7NJW - chains L and a of the 12 polymer chains in the assembly; structure by electron microscopy, 3.67 A resolution.

[Chain L]
Name: ATP synthase subunit c
From: Mycolicibacterium smegmatis (strain ATCC 700084 / mc(2)155)
UniProt: A0R205 (A0R205_MYCS2); residues 1-86 here = UniProt positions 1-86
Chain sequence (86 residues; each row starts with the number of its first residue):
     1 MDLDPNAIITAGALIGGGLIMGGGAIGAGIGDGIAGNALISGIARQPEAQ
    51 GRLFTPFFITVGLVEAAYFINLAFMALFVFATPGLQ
Unresolved in the structure: 1-2
From the paper describing this entry:
  - catalytic residues: E65 (proposed by the authors, not directly observed)

[Chain a]
Name: ATP synthase subunit a
From: Mycolicibacterium smegmatis (strain ATCC 700084 / mc(2)155)
UniProt: A0R206 (A0R206_MYCS2); numbering as in UniProt (aligned over 1-252)
Chain sequence (252 residues; numbered 1 to 252; the number before each row is that of its first residue):
     1 MLAAEEGGAAIHVGHHTLVFELFGMTFNGDTILATAVTAVIVIALAFYLR
    51 AKVTSTGVPSGVQLFWEALTIQMRQQIEGSIGMKIAPFVLPLSVTIFVFI
   101 LISNWLAVLPLQYGGADGAAAELYKAPASDINFVLALALFVFVCYHAAGI
   151 WRRGIVGHPIKVVKGHVAFLAPINIVEELAKPISLALRLFGNIFAGGILV
   201 ALIAMFPWYIQWFPNAVWKTFDLFVGLIQAFIFSLLTILYFSQSMELDHE
   251 DH
Unresolved in the structure: 1-9, 248-252
From the paper describing this entry:
  - catalytic residues: H12, H15, H16, D30, N104, Q112, D117, E122, K125, H146, R153, K161, H166, N174, E177, E178, K181, S184, K219, D222, Q229, Y240 (proposed by the authors, not directly observed)

[How chain L and chain a interact]
Residue-residue contacts - 21 pairs, chain L then chain a:
  T55(L) - Q76(a)  hydrogen bond
  T55(L) - L235(a)
  F58(L) - F231(a)  hydrophobic
  F58(L) - I232(a)
  I59(L) - I232(a)
  I59(L) - L235(a)  hydrophobic
  G62(L) - R188(a)  hydrogen bond (backbone-side chain)
  G62(L) - I232(a)
  L63(L) - R188(a)
  E65(L) - N192(a)
  E65(L) - Q229(a)
  A66(L) - R188(a)
  F69(L) - G191(a)
  F69(L) - N192(a)
  F69(L) - A195(a)  hydrophobic
  I70(L) - L187(a)  hydrophobic
  I70(L) - R188(a)
  L72(L) - A195(a)  hydrophobic
  A73(L) - F190(a)  hydrophobic
  A76(L) - F194(a)  hydrophobic
  F80(L) - V13(a)  hydrophobic
Also at the interface, not in a pair above, chain L (14 interface residues in all): F74
Also at the interface, not in a pair above, chain a (16 interface residues in all): Q72, I198, I228

[Summary]
The interface between chain L and chain a involves 14 residues on one side and 16 on the other, with 2
hydrogen bonds. Polar pairs include T55(L)-Q76(a) and G62(L)-R188(a). The paper reports catalytic residues
E65(L) and H12(a) among others.
Here chain L is ATP synthase subunit c and chain a is ATP synthase subunit a, both from Mycolicibacterium
smegmatis (strain ATCC 700084 / mc(2)155). Entry 7NJW (Mycobacterium smegmatis ATP synthase Fo combined class
3) was determined by electron microscopy, deposited together with 7NJK, 7NJL, 7NJM, 7NJN, 7NJO, 7NJP and 20
further entries.
